Entry 6EQB (X-ray diffraction, 2.81 A resolution); this record covers chains C and E of the 5 polymer chains in the assembly.

# Chain C
Protein: Ala-ala-gly-ile-gly-ile-leu-thr-val
Amino-acid sequence (9 residues; numbered 2 to 10; the number before each row is that of its first residue):
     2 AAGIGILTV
From the paper describing this entry:
  - conformationally variable residues (register shift): Ala2, Gly6

# Chain E
Protein: High Affinity Mel5 TCR, beta chain
Source organism: Homo sapiens
Amino-acid sequence (244 residues; numbered 1 to 244; the number before each row is that of its first residue):
     1 SQTIHQWPAT LVQPVGSPLS LECTVEGTSN PNLYWYRQAA GRGPQLLFYW GPFGQISSEV
    61 PQNLSASRPQ DRQFILSSKK LLLSDSGFYL CAWSETGLGM GGWQFGEGSR LTVLEDLKNV
   121 FPPEVAVFEP SEAEISHTQK ATLVCLATGF YPDHVELSWW VNGKEVHSGV CTDPQPLKEQ
   181 PALNDSRYAL SSRLRVSATF WQDPRNHFRC QVQFYGLSEN DEWTQDRAKP VTQIVSAEAW
   241 GRAD
Cystine bridges: Cys23-Cys91, Cys145-Cys210

# Chain C / chain E interface
Residue-residue contacts (10):
  Ala3(C) - Leu98(E)
  Gly4(C) - Leu98(E)
  Ile5(C) - Leu98(E)
  Ile5(C) - Gly99(E)
  Ile5(C) - Met100(E)  hydrophobic
  Gly6(C) - Leu98(E)  hydrogen bond (backbone-backbone)
  Ile7(C) - Thr96(E)
  Ile7(C) - Gly97(E)
  Ile7(C) - Leu98(E)  hydrogen bond (backbone-backbone)
  Thr9(C) - Thr96(E)
Interface residues without a listed pair, chain C (7 interface residues in all): Leu8
From the paper, about this interface:
  - interface residues, chain E: Leu98(E)

# Summary
The interface between chain C and chain E involves 7 residues on one side and 5 on the other, with 2 hydrogen
bonds. Backbone hydrogen bonds pair Gly6(C)-Leu98(E) and Ile7(C)-Leu98(E). From the paper: the interface
residue Leu98(E); conformational variability at Ala2(C) and Gly6(C).
Here chain C is Ala-ala-gly-ile-gly-ile-leu-thr-val and chain E is High Affinity Mel5 TCR, beta chain (Homo
sapiens). Entry 6EQB (HLA class I histocompatibility antigen) was determined by X-ray diffraction (same
publication as 6EQA).
